Entry 1WD9 (X-ray diffraction, 2.60 A resolution); this record covers chain A.

Chain A:
Molecule: Protein-arginine deiminase type IV
Organism: Homo sapiens
Notes: EC 3.5.3.15
Reference sequence: Q9UM07 (PADI4_HUMAN); residue numbers follow UniProt; this construct covers 1-663
Chain sequence (670 residues; row label = number of the first residue in the row; numbers below 1 keep their minus sign (Gly-6 is residue -6)):
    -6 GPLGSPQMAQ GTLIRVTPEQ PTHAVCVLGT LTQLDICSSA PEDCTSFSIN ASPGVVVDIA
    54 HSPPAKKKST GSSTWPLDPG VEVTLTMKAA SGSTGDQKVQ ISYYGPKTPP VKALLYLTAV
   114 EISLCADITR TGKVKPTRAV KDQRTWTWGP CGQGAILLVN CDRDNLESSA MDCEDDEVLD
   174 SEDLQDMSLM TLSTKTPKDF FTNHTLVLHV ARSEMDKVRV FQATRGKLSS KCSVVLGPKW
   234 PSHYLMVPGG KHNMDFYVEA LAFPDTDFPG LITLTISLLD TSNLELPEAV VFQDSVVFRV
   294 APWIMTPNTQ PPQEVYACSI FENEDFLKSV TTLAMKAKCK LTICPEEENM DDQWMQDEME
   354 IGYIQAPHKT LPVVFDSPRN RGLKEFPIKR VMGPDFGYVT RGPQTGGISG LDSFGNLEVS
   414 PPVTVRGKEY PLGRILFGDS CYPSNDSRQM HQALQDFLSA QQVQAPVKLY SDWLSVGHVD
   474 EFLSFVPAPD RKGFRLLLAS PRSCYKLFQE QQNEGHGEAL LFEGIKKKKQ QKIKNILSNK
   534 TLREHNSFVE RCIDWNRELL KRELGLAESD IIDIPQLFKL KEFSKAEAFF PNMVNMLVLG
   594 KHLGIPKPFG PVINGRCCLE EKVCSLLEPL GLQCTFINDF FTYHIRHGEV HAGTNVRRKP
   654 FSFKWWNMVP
Unresolved in the structure: -6 to 3, 34-38, 54-67, 98-99, 125-135, 218-224, 313-316, 339-345, 516-522
Sequence notes: expression tag (-6 to 0); engineered mutation Ala645 (Cys in Q9UM07)
Bound ions: Ca2+ site 1: Asn153, Asp155, Asp157, Asp165, Asp176, Asp179; Ca2+ site 2: Asp155, Asp157, Asp179, Asp388; Ca2+ site 3: Asp165, Asp168, Glu170; Ca2+ site 4: Gln349, Glu353, Phe407, Leu410, Glu411; Ca2+ site 5: Asp369, Ser370, Asn373
Swiss-Prot annotation at these positions:
  - active site: Asp350, His471, Asp473
  - binding site (Ca(2+)): Asn153, Asp155, Asp157, Asp165, Asp168, Glu170, Asp176, Asp179, Gln349, Glu351, Glu353, Asp369, Ser370, Asn373, Asp388, Phe407, Leu410, Glu411
  - binding site (substrate): Arg374, Arg639
  - modified residue (Citrulline): Arg205, Arg212, Arg218, Arg372, Arg374, Arg383
  - natural variant: Ala82 (V82A: Does not affect catalytic activity; this construct carries the variant), Ala112 (G112A: Does not affect catalytic activity; this construct carries the variant)
  - mutagenesis: Gln346 (Q346A: Impaired binding of TDFA Inhibitor), Arg374 (R374A: Strongly reduces enzymatic activity; R374Q: Impaired binding of TDFA Inhibitor), Arg639 (R639Q: Impaired binding of TDFA Inhibitor)

In short:
The Ca2+ site 1 is built by Asn153, Asp155, Asp157, Asp165, Asp176 and Asp179. Asp155, Asp157, Asp179 and
Asp388 coordinate Ca2+ site 2. From UniProt: 3 active-site residues, 18 Ca2+-binding residues,
substrate-binding residues Arg374 and Arg639 and 3 mutagenesis sites.
Chain A is Protein-arginine deiminase type IV (Homo sapiens); the structure, Calcium bound form of human
peptidylarginine deiminase type4 (PAD4), was determined by X-ray diffraction together with 1WD8 from the same
study.
